Entry 5OMU (X-ray diffraction, 1.95 A resolution); this record covers chain A.

# Chain A
Protein: Cytochrome P450
Source organism: Amycolatopsis sp. ATCC 39116
UniProtKB: A0A076MY51 (A0A076MY51_AMYME); residue numbers follow UniProt; this construct covers 1-407
Sequence (409 residues; each row starts with the number of its first residue; numbers below 1 keep their minus sign (Gly-1 is residue -1)):
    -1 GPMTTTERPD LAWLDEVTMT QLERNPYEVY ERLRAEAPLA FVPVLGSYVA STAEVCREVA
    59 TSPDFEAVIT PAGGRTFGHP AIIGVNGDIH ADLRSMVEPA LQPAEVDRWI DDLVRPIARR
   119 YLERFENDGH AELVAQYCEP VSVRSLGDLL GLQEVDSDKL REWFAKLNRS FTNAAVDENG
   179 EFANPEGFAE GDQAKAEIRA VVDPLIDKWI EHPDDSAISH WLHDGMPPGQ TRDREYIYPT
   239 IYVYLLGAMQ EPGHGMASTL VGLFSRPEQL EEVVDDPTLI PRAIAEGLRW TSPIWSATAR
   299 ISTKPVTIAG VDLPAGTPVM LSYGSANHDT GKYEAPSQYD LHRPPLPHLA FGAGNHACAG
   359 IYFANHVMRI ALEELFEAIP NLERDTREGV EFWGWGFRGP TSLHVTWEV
Unresolved in the structure: -1 to 4, 407
Sequence notes: expression tag (-1 to 0); conflict His210 (Gln in A0A076MY51)
Metal / ion sites: heme Fe near Cys356 (its only coordinating residue here)
Ligand contacts:
  - 2,6-dimethoxyphenol (3DM): Phe75, Ile81, Phe169, Val241, Leu244, Gly245, Ala246, Ile292, Ala295, Thr296, Phe395
  - heme (HEM): Ile80, Ile81, His88, Arg92, Val95, Leu99, Leu144, Tyr242, Ala246, Glu249, Pro250, Leu286, Pro291, Ile292, Thr296, Arg298, Leu319, Tyr321, Ala348, Phe349, Gly350, Ala351, Asn353, His354, Ala355, Cys356, Ala357, Gly358, Phe361, Ala362, Met366

# Summary
Bound to chain A: heme and 2,6-dimethoxyphenol.
Chain A is Cytochrome P450 (Amycolatopsis sp. ATCC 39116); the structure, Crystal structure of Amycolatopsis
cytochrome P450 GcoA in complex with syringol, was determined by X-ray diffraction, deposited together with
5NCB, 5OGX, 5OMR and 5OMS.
